3DID - chains C and D of the 4 polymer chains in the assembly; structure by X-ray diffraction, 1.78 A resolution.

# Chain C (and D)
Name: Transthyretin
Source organism: Homo sapiens
Notes: chain D of this document is another copy of the same molecule, construct and numbering; everything in this record applies to it too
UniProt: P02766 (TTHY_HUMAN); residues 1-127 here correspond to UniProt positions 21-147 (UniProt number = residue number + 20)
Amino-acid sequence (127 residues; numbered 1 to 127; the number before each row is that of its first residue):
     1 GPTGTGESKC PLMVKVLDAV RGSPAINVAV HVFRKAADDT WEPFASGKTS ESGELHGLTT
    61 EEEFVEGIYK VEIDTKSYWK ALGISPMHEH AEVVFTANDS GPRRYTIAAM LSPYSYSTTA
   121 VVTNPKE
Not modelled in the structure: 1-9, 126-127 (chain D: 1-9, 125-127)
Sequence notes: engineered mutation Met87 (Phe107 in P02766), Met110 (Leu130 in P02766)
Bound ions: Zn2+ site 1: Cys10, His56; Zn2+ site 2: His31, Asp74; Zn2+ site 3: His88, His90, Glu92
UniProt features mapped onto this chain:
  - binding site (L-thyroxine): Lys15, Glu54, Ser117
  - modified residue: Cys10 (Sulfocysteine), Glu42 (4-carboxyglutamate), Ser52 (Phosphoserine)
  - glycosylation: Asn98 (N-linked (GlcNAc...) asparagine)

# How chain C and chain D interact
Pairs across the interface (32; chain C residue first):
  Met87(C) with Val93(D), hydrophobic; Val94(D); Phe95(D); Thr96(D), hydrogen bond (backbone-backbone)
  His88(C) with Val94(D); Thr96(D), hydrogen bond
  Glu89(C) with Ile68(D); Thr96(D), hydrogen bond
  Glu92(C) with Val94(D); Tyr116(D)
  Val94(C) with His88(D); Glu92(D)
  Phe95(C) with Met87(D)
  Thr96(C) with Met87(D), hydrogen bond (backbone-backbone); His88(D), hydrogen bond
  Tyr114(C) with Thr119(D); Ala120(D), hydrogen bond (backbone-backbone)
  Ser115(C) with Thr118(D), hydrogen bond (side chain-backbone); Thr119(D), hydrogen bond
  Tyr116(C) with Glu92(D); Tyr116(D), hydrogen bond; Ser117(D); Thr118(D), hydrogen bond (backbone-backbone)
  Ser117(C) with Tyr116(D); Ser117(D), hydrogen bond
  Thr118(C) with Ser115(D), hydrogen bond (backbone-side chain); Tyr116(D), hydrogen bond (backbone-backbone)
  Thr119(C) with Tyr114(D); Ser115(D), hydrogen bond
  Ala120(C) with Met87(D), hydrophobic; Tyr114(D), hydrogen bond (backbone-backbone)
  Val122(C) with Tyr114(D), hydrophobic
Interface residues without a listed pair, chain C (17 interface residues in all): Ile68, Val93
Interface residues without a listed pair, chain D (17 interface residues in all): Glu89, Val122

# In short
Chain C and chain D each contribute 17 residues to their interface; the contacts include 15 hydrogen bonds.
Polar pairs include His88(C)-Thr96(D), Glu89(C)-Thr96(D) and Ser115(C)-Thr118(D). Cys10(C) and His56(C)
coordinate Zn2+ site 1. Curated annotation (UniProt) lists 3 L-thyroxine-binding residues on chain C.
Both chains are Transthyretin (Homo sapiens). Entry 3DID (Crystal structure of the F87M/L110M mutant of human
transthyretin at pH 4.6 soaked) was determined by X-ray diffraction (same publication as 3GPS, 3GRB, 3GRG and
3DGD).
